1W0J - chains A and D of the 7 polymer chains in the assembly; structure by X-ray diffraction, 2.20 A resolution.

== Chain A ==
Name: ATP synthase alpha chain heart isoform, mitochondrial precursor
Organism: Bos taurus
Notes: EC 3.6.3.14
UniProtKB: P19483 (ATP0_BOVIN); residues 1-510 here correspond to UniProt positions 44-553 (UniProt number = residue number + 43)
Chain sequence (510 residues; each row starts with the number of its first residue):
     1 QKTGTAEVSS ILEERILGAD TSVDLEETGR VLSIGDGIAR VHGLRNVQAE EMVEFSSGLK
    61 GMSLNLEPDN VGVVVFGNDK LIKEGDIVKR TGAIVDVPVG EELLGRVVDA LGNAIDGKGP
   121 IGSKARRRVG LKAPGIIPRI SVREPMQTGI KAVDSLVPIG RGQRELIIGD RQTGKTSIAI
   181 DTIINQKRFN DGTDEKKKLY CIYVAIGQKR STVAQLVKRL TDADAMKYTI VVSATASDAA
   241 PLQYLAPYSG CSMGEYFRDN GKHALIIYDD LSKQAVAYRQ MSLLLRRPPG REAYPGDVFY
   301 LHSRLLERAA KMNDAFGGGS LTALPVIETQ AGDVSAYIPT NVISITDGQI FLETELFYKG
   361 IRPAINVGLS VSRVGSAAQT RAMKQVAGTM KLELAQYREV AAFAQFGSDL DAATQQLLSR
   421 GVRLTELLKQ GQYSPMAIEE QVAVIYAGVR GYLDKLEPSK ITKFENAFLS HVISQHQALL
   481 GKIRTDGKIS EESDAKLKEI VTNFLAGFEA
Unresolved in the structure: 1-23
Sequence notes: cloning artifact (481)
Bound ions: Mg2+: Thr176 (together with ADP)
Small-molecule neighbours: ADP (adenosine-5'-diphosphate): Asp170, Arg171, Gln172, Thr173, Gly174, Lys175, Thr176, Ser177, Phe357, Arg362, Pro363, Gln430, Gly431, Gln432
UniProt features mapped onto this chain:
  - binding site (ATP): Gln172, Gly174, Lys175, Thr176, Ser177, Gln430, Gln432
  - binding site (Mg(2+)): Thr176, Asp269
  - site: Ser370 (Required for activity)
  - modified residue: Gln1 (Pyrrolidone carboxylic acid), Ser10 (Phosphoserine), Ser22 (Phosphoserine), Ser33 (Phosphoserine), Ser63 (Phosphoserine), Lys80 (N6-acetyllysine), Lys83 (N6-acetyllysine), Lys89 (N6-acetyllysine), Thr91 (Phosphothreonine), Lys118 (N6-acetyllysine), Ser123 (Phosphoserine), Lys124 (N6-acetyllysine), Ser141 (Phosphoserine), Arg161 (Omega-N-methylarginine), Lys187 (N6-acetyllysine), Lys196 (N6-acetyllysine), Lys197 (N6-acetyllysine), Lys218 (N6-acetyllysine), Lys262 (N6-acetyllysine), Lys384 (N6-acetyllysine) and 6 more in UniProt
  - glycosylation: Ser33 (O-linked (GlcNAc) serine)
Reported in the primary citation:
  - catalytic residues: Arg373
  - binding site for beryllium trifluoride: Arg373

== Chain D ==
Name: ATP synthase beta chain, mitochondrial precursor
Organism: Bos taurus
Notes: EC 3.6.3.14
UniProtKB: P00829 (ATPB_BOVIN); residues -3 to 478 here correspond to UniProt positions 47-528 (UniProt number = residue number + 50)
Chain sequence (482 residues; numbered -3 to 478; the number before each row is that of its first residue; numbers below 1 keep their minus sign (Ala-3 is residue -3)):
    -3 AAQASPSPKA GATTGRIVAV IGAVVDVQFD EGLPPILNAL EVQGRETRLV LEVAQHLGES
    57 TVRTIAMDGT EGLVRGQKVL DSGAPIRIPV GPETLGRIMN VIGEPIDERG PIKTKQFAAI
   117 HAEAPEFVEM SVEQEILVTG IKVVDLLAPY AKGGKIGLFG GAGVGKTVLI MELINNVAKA
   177 HGGYSVFAGV GERTREGNDL YHEMIESGVI NLKDATSKVA LVYGQMNEPP GARARVALTG
   237 LTVAEYFRDQ EGQDVLLFID NIFRFTQAGS EVSALLGRIP SAVGYQPTLA TDMGTMQERI
   297 TTTKKGSITS VQAIYVPADD LTDPAPATTF AHLDATTVLS RAIAELGIYP AVDPLDSTSR
   357 IMDPNIVGSE HYDVARGVQK ILQDYKSLQD IIAILGMDEL SEEDKLTVSR ARKIQRFLSQ
   417 PFQVAEVFTG HLGKLVPLKE TIKGFQQILA GEYDHLPEQA FYMVGPIEEA VAKADKLAEE
   477 HS
Unresolved in the structure: -3 to 8, 476-478
Bound ions: Mg2+: Thr163 (together with ADP, beryllium trifluoride)
Small-molecule neighbours: ADP / beryllium trifluoride: Gly157, Ala158, Gly159, Val160, Gly161, Lys162, Thr163, Val164, Glu188, Arg189, Tyr311, Tyr345, Pro346, Phe418, Ala421, Phe424, Thr425
UniProt features mapped onto this chain:
  - binding site (ADP): Gly159, Val160, Gly161, Lys162, Thr163, Val164
  - binding site (ATP): Gly159, Gly161, Lys162, Thr163, Val164, Arg189
  - binding site (phosphate): Gly159, Val160, Gly161, Lys162, Thr163
  - binding site (Mg(2+)): Thr163, Glu188
  - modified residue: Lys74 (N6-acetyllysine), Lys111 (N6-acetyllysine), Lys148 (N6-acetyllysine), Lys209 (N6-acetyllysine), Lys214 (N6-acetyllysine), Thr262 (Phosphothreonine), Ser365 (Phosphoserine), Lys376 (N6-acetyllysine), Ser383 (Phosphoserine), Lys430 (N6-acetyllysine), Lys435 (N6-acetyllysine), Lys472 (N6-acetyllysine)
  - glycosylation: Ser56 (O-linked (GlcNAc) serine)
Reported in the primary citation:
  - catalytic residues: Lys162, Glu188, Arg189
  - binding site for beryllium trifluoride: Lys162, Glu188, Arg189

== Chain A / chain D interface ==
Residue-residue contacts (94; chain A residue first):
  Leu32(A) - Gly54(D)
  Ser33(A) - His52(D)
  Ser33(A) - Leu53(D)
  Ile34(A) - Ile32(D)
  Ile34(A) - Gln51(D)
  Ile34(A) - His52(D)  hydrogen bond (backbone-backbone)
  Gly35(A) - Gln51(D)
  Asp36(A) - Gln51(D)  hydrogen bond
  Asp36(A) - Arg274(D)  salt bridge
  Asn78(A) - Glu119(D)
  Asp79(A) - Ile32(D)
  Lys80(A) - Pro31(D)
  Lys80(A) - Ile32(D)
  Lys83(A) - Leu29(D)  hydrogen bond (side chain-backbone)
  Lys83(A) - Pro31(D)
  Lys83(A) - His52(D)
  Glu84(A) - Leu29(D)
  Glu84(A) - His52(D)  hydrogen bond (backbone-side chain)
  Glu84(A) - Gly54(D)
  Glu84(A) - Glu55(D)  hydrogen bond (side chain-backbone)
  Glu84(A) - Ser56(D)  hydrogen bond (side chain-backbone)
  Val107(A) - Phe123(D)  hydrophobic
  Ile115(A) - Phe123(D)
  Ile115(A) - Val124(D)
  Asp116(A) - Val124(D)
  Gly117(A) - Val124(D)
  Arg171(A) - Leu317(D)
  Arg171(A) - Phe326(D)
  Arg171(A) - Asp352(D)  salt bridge
  Gln172(A) - Phe326(D)
  Gln172(A) - Thr354(D)
  Lys209(A) - Glu294(D)
  Lys209(A) - Ala327(D)
  Lys209(A) - His328(D)
  Lys209(A) - Leu329(D)
  Lys209(A) - Asp330(D)  salt bridge
  Lys209(A) - Arg356(D)
  Arg210(A) - Ala120(D)
  Arg210(A) - Pro121(D)  hydrogen bond (side chain-backbone)
  Arg210(A) - Glu122(D)  salt bridge
  Arg210(A) - Phe123(D)
  Arg210(A) - Met126(D)
  Arg210(A) - Glu294(D)  hydrogen bond (backbone-side chain)
  Ser211(A) - Met126(D)
  Thr212(A) - Arg356(D)  hydrogen bond
  Val213(A) - Phe123(D)  hydrophobic
  Ala214(A) - Phe123(D)
  Ala214(A) - Met126(D)  hydrophobic
  Ala214(A) - Val128(D)
  Gln215(A) - Val128(D)  hydrogen bond (side chain-backbone)
  Gln215(A) - Gln130(D)
  Lys218(A) - Val128(D)
  Ala236(A) - Gly290(D)
  Ala236(A) - His328(D)
  Ser237(A) - Ala120(D)
  Ser237(A) - Gly290(D)
  Ser237(A) - Thr291(D)
  Ser237(A) - Glu294(D)
  Arg279(A) - Ser277(D)  hydrogen bond
  Gln280(A) - Pro283(D)
  Gln280(A) - Thr284(D)
  Gln280(A) - Thr287(D)  hydrogen bond
  Leu283(A) - Ile275(D)
  Leu283(A) - Ser277(D)
  Leu283(A) - Pro283(D)  hydrophobic
  Leu284(A) - Arg274(D)
  Leu284(A) - Thr284(D)
  Arg286(A) - Gly273(D)  hydrogen bond (side chain-backbone)
  Arg286(A) - Ile275(D)
  Arg287(A) - Ile275(D)
  Pro289(A) - Ile275(D)  hydrophobic
  Glu292(A) - Ala278(D)
  Ala293(A) - Ser277(D)
  Ala293(A) - Ala278(D)
  Gln330(A) - Thr318(D)
  Gln330(A) - Ala323(D)
  Ala331(A) - Thr318(D)
  Glu355(A) - Gln379(D)
  Phe357(A) - Arg372(D)
  Tyr358(A) - Leu351(D)
  Tyr358(A) - Ser353(D)
  Tyr358(A) - Thr354(D)
  Tyr358(A) - Gln375(D)
  Tyr358(A) - Lys376(D)
  Tyr358(A) - Gln379(D)
  Lys359(A) - Lys376(D)
  Lys359(A) - Gln379(D)
  Lys359(A) - Asp380(D)
  Arg362(A) - Arg372(D)
  Gln405(A) - Leu384(D)
  Gln405(A) - Asp400(D)
  Phe406(A) - Ile387(D)  hydrophobic
  Phe406(A) - Glu395(D)
  Phe406(A) - Leu396(D)  hydrophobic
Interface residues without a listed pair, chain A (56 interface residues in all): Ile82, Gln208, Val217, Arg219, Thr235, Asp238, Ala240, Gln243, Lys273, Val276, Thr354, Tyr433
Interface residues without a listed pair, chain D (64 interface residues in all): Leu33, Thr57, Lys151, Pro276, Ala286, Thr332, Asp359, Tyr368, Ser383, Ile388, Leu391, Ser397

== Overview ==
56 residues of chain A face 64 of chain D across their interface; the contacts include 13 hydrogen bonds and 4
salt bridges. Polar pairs include Asp36(A)-Arg274(D), Arg171(A)-Asp352(D) and Lys209(A)-Asp330(D). Chain A
binds ADP. From the paper: catalytic residues Arg373(A) and Lys162(D) among others; a binding site for
beryllium trifluoride at Arg373(A) and Lys162(D) among others.
Chain A is ATP synthase alpha chain heart isoform, mitochondrial precursor and chain D is ATP synthase beta
chain, mitochondrial precursor, both from Bos taurus; the structure, Beryllium fluoride inhibited bovine
F1-ATPase, was determined by X-ray diffraction, deposited together with 1W0K.
